6JE8 - chain A; structure by X-ray diffraction, 1.80 A resolution.

# Chain A
Protein: Beta-N-acetylhexosaminidase
Organism: Akkermansia muciniphila (strain ATCC BAA-835 / Muc)
Notes: EC 3.2.1.52
UniProt: B2UP57 (B2UP57_AKKM8); residue numbers follow UniProt; this construct covers 22-490
Chain sequence (469 residues; row label = number of the first residue in the row):
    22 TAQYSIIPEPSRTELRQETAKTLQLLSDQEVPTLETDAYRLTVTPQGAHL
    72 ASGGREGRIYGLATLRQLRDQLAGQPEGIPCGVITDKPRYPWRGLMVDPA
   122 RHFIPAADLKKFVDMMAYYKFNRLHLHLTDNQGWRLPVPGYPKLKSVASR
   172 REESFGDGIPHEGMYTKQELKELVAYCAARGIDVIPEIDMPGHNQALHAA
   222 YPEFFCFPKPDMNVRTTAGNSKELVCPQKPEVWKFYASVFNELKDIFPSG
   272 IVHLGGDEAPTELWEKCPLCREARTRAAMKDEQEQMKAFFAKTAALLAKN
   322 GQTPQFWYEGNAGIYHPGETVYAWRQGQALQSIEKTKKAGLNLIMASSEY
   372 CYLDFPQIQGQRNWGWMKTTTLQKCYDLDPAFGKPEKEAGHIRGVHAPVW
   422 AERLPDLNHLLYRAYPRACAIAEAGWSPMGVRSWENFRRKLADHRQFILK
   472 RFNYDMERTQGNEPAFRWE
Ion coordination: Zn2+: Cys227, Cys247, Cys288, Cys291
Curated features (UniProtKB/Swiss-Prot):
  - active site (Charge relay system): Asp151, His214, Glu279
  - binding site (substrate): Arg122, Asp278, Trp345, Tyr373 to Asp375, Trp421 to Glu423
  - binding site (Zn(2+)): Cys227, Cys247, Cys288, Cys291
  - mutagenesis: Asp278 (D278A: No significant change in KM value, but 37-fold and 2600-fold decrease in specific activity and kcat/KM value compared to that of wild-type, respectively), Glu279 (E279A: No significant change in KM value, but 8.7-fold and 3500-fold decrease in specific activity and kcat/KM value compared to that of wild-type, respectively), Tyr373 (Y373F: No significant change in KM value, but 6.3-fold and 1226-fold decrease in specific activity and kcat/KM value compared to that of wild-type, respectively)

# Summary
Cys227, Cys247, Cys288 and Cys291 form the Zn2+ site. UniProt lists 3 active-site residues, 9
substrate-binding residues, 4 Zn2+-binding residues and 3 mutagenesis sites.
Chain A is Beta-N-acetylhexosaminidase (Akkermansia muciniphila (strain ATCC BAA-835 / Muc)); the structure,
crystal structure of a beta-N-acetylhexosaminidase, was determined by X-ray diffraction together with 6JEA and
6JEB from the same study.
